6HF6 - chains A and B of the 3 polymer chains in the assembly; structure by X-ray diffraction, 2.00 A resolution.

# Chain A (and B)
Protein: Deglycase PH1704
From: Pyrococcus horikoshii (strain ATCC 700860 / DSM 12428 / JCM 9974 / NBRC 100139 / OT-3)
Notes: EC 3.5.1.124, 3.4.22.-; chain B of this document is another copy of the same molecule, construct and numbering; everything in this record applies to it too
Reference sequence: O59413 (DEGLY_PYRHO); residues 1-166 here = UniProt positions 1-166
Amino-acid sequence (166 residues; each row starts with the number of its first residue):
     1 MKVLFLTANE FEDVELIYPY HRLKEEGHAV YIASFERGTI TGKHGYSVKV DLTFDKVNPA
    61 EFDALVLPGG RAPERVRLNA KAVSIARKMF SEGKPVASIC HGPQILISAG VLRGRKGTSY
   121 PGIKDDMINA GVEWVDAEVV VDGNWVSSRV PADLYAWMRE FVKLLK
Construct notes: engineered mutation Ala29 (Glu in O59413), Ala60 (Glu in O59413), Ala80 (Glu in O59413)
Ion coordination: terbium(III) ion near Glu10 (its only coordinating residue here)
Ligand contacts: Tb-Xo4 (7MT): Ala8, Asn9, Ser34, Phe35, Glu36, Ile40, Arg75
UniProt features mapped onto this chain:
  - active site: Cys100 (Nucleophile), His101

# Interface between chain A and chain B
Residue-residue contacts - 35 pairs, chain A then chain B:
  Glu12(A) - Tyr46(B)  hydrogen bond
  Asp13(A) - Tyr46(B)  hydrogen bond (backbone-side chain)
  Val14(A) - Ile17(B)  hydrophobic
  Val14(A) - Tyr46(B)  hydrogen bond (backbone-side chain)
  Ile17(A) - Val14(B)  hydrophobic
  Tyr18(A) - Tyr18(B)  hydrophobic
  Tyr18(A) - His21(B)
  Tyr18(A) - Arg22(B)  hydrogen bond (side chain-backbone)
  His21(A) - Tyr18(B)
  His21(A) - Pro151(B)
  His21(A) - Ala152(B)
  His21(A) - Leu154(B)
  His21(A) - Tyr155(B)  hydrogen bond (side chain-backbone)
  Arg22(A) - Tyr18(B)  hydrogen bond (backbone-side chain)
  Arg22(A) - Arg22(B)
  Arg22(A) - Glu25(B)  salt bridge
  Lys24(A) - Tyr155(B)
  Glu25(A) - Arg22(B)  salt bridge
  Glu25(A) - Tyr155(B)
  Glu25(A) - Arg159(B)
  His44(A) - His44(B)  hydrogen bond (side chain-backbone)
  His44(A) - Gly45(B)
  His44(A) - Tyr46(B)
  Gly45(A) - His44(B)
  Tyr46(A) - Glu12(B)  hydrogen bond
  Tyr46(A) - Asp13(B)  hydrogen bond (side chain-backbone)
  Tyr46(A) - Val14(B)  hydrogen bond (side chain-backbone)
  Tyr46(A) - His44(B)
  Pro151(A) - His21(B)
  Ala152(A) - His21(B)
  Leu154(A) - His21(B)
  Tyr155(A) - His21(B)  hydrogen bond (backbone-side chain)
  Tyr155(A) - Lys24(B)
  Tyr155(A) - Glu25(B)
  Arg159(A) - Glu25(B)
Other interface residues (no listed pair), chain A (18 interface residues in all): Asp153
Other interface residues (no listed pair), chain B (18 interface residues in all): Val162

# In short
Chain A and chain B each contribute 18 residues to their interface; the contacts include 11 hydrogen bonds and
2 salt bridges. Polar contacts include Arg22(A)-Glu25(B), Glu12(A)-Tyr46(B) and Asp13(A)-Tyr46(B). Bound to
chain A: Tb-Xo4.
Chain A and chain B are both Deglycase PH1704 (Pyrococcus horikoshii (strain ATCC 700860 / DSM 12428 / JCM
9974 / NBRC 100139 / OT-3)); the structure, Crystal structure of the Protease 1 (E29A,E60A,E80A) from
Pyrococcus horikoshii co-crystallized with Tb-Xo4, was determined by X-ray diffraction (same publication as
6HF7 and 6HK1).
